8E3Z - chains A and B of the 6 polymer chains in the assembly; structure by electron microscopy, 2.70 A resolution.

Chain A:
Molecule: Guanine nucleotide-binding protein G(s) subunit alpha isoforms short
Organism: Homo sapiens
Reference sequence: P63092 (GNAS2_HUMAN); numbering as in UniProt (aligned over 1-394)
Sequence (394 residues; row label = number of the first residue in the row):
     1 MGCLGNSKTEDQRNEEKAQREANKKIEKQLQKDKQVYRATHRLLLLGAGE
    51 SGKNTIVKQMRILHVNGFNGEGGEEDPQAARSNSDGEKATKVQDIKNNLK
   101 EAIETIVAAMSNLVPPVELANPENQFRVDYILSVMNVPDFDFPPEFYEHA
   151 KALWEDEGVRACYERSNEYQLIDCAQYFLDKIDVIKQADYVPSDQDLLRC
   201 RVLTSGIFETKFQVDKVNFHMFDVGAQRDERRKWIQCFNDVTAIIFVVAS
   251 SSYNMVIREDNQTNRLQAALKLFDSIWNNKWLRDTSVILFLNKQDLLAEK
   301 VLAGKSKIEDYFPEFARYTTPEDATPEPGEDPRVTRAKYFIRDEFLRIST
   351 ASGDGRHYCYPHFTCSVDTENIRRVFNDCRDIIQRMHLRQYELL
Not modelled in the structure: 1-15, 62-204, 252-263, 301-307
Sequence notes: conflict Asn54 (Ser in P63092), Ala226 (Gly in P63092), Ala268 (Glu in P63092), Lys271 (Asn in P63092), Asp274 (Lys in P63092), Lys280 (Arg in P63092), Asp284 (Thr in P63092), Thr285 (Ile in P63092), Ser366 (Ala in P63092)

Chain B:
Molecule: Guanine nucleotide-binding protein G(I)/G(S)/G(T) subunit beta-1
Organism: Homo sapiens
Reference sequence: P62873 (GBB1_HUMAN); residues 2-340 here = UniProt positions 2-340
Sequence (350 residues; numbered -9 to 340; the number before each row is that of its first residue; numbers below 1 keep their minus sign (Met-9 is residue -9)):
    -9 MHHHHHHGSSGSELDQLRQEAEQLKNQIRDARKACADATLSQITNNIDPV
    41 GRIQMRTRRTLRGHLAKIYAMHWGTDSRLLVSASQDGKLIIWDSYTTNKV
    91 HAIPLRSSWVMTCAYAPSGNYVACGGLDNICSIYNLKTREGNVRVSRELA
   141 GHTGYLSCCRFLDDNQIVTSSGDTTCALWDIETGQQTTTFTGHTGDVMSL
   191 SLAPDTRLFVSGACDASAKLWDVREGMCRQTFTGHESDINAICFFPNGNA
   241 FATGSDDATCRLFDLRADQELMTYSHDNIICGITSVSFSKSGRLLLAGYD
   291 DFNCNVWDALKADRAGVLAGHDNRVSCLGVTDDGMAVATGSWDSFLKIWN
Not modelled in the structure: -9 to 2, 163-166
Sequence notes: expression tag (-9 to 1)
UniProt features mapped onto this chain:
  - modified residue: Ser2 (N-acetylserine), His266 (Phosphohistidine)
  - natural variant: Leu30 (L30F: In MRD42; uncertain significance), Arg52 (R52G: In MRD42), Gly64 (G64V: In MRD42), Asp76 (D76E: In MRD42; D76G: In MRD42), Gly77 (G77S: In MRD42), Lys78 (K78R: In MRD42), Ile80 (I80N: In MRD42; I80T: In MRD42), His91 (H91R: In MRD42; uncertain significance), Ala92 (A92T: In MRD42), Pro94 (P94S: In MRD42), Leu95 (L95P: In MRD42), Arg96 (R96L: In MRD42), 5 further natural variant entries in UniProt

How chain A and chain B interact:
Residue-residue contacts (53; chain A residue first):
  Glu16(A) with Thr86(B)
  Gln19(A) with Asp83(B), hydrogen bond; Thr86(B), hydrogen bond; Asn88(B)
  Asn23(A) with Asn88(B); Lys89(B), hydrogen bond (side chain-backbone)
  Ile26(A) with Lys89(B); Val90(B); His91(B); Ala92(B), hydrophobic
  Glu27(A) with Lys89(B), salt bridge
  Leu30(A) with Gly53(B); Lys78(B); Lys89(B)
  Asp33(A) with Lys78(B), salt bridge
  Lys34(A) with Leu55(B)
  Tyr37(A) with Leu55(B), hydrophobic; Ala56(B)
  Gly206(A) with Leu117(B); Asp118(B); Asn119(B)
  Ile207(A) with Trp99(B); Leu117(B), hydrophobic
  Phe222(A) with Trp99(B)
  Ala226(A) with Asn119(B), hydrogen bond (backbone-side chain); Thr143(B)
  Gln227(A) with Leu117(B), hydrogen bond (side chain-backbone); Asn119(B), hydrogen bond; Tyr145(B)
  Arg228(A) with Gly162(B); Asp186(B), salt bridge
  Glu230(A) with Asp186(B)
  Arg232(A) with Cys204(B); Asp228(B), salt bridge
  Lys233(A) with Tyr145(B); Met188(B); Cys204(B); Asp228(B), salt bridge; Asn230(B), hydrogen bond; Asp246(B), salt bridge
  Trp234(A) with Leu117(B), hydrophobic
  Gln236(A) with Tyr59(B)
  Cys237(A) with Lys57(B); Tyr59(B), hydrogen bond; Trp99(B)
  Phe238(A) with Trp99(B), hydrophobic; Leu117(B), hydrophobic
  Asn239(A) with Lys57(B), hydrogen bond; Trp332(B)
  Asp240(A) with Lys57(B), salt bridge
  Trp281(A) with Asp290(B); Arg314(B); Trp332(B), hydrophobic
Other interface residues (no listed pair), chain A (31 interface residues in all): Arg20, Ala22, Arg38, Ser205, Val241, Lys280
Other interface residues (no listed pair), chain B (35 interface residues in all): Gln75, Asp76, Ile80, Thr87, Met101, Thr184

Overview:
31 residues of chain A face 35 of chain B across their interface; the contacts include 9 hydrogen bonds and 7
salt bridges. Polar pairs include Glu27(A)-Lys89(B), Asp33(A)-Lys78(B) and Arg228(A)-Asp186(B).
Here chain A is Guanine nucleotide-binding protein G(s) subunit alpha isoforms short and chain B is Guanine
nucleotide-binding protein G(I)/G(S)/G(T) subunit beta-1, both from Homo sapiens. Entry 8E3Z (Cryo-EM
structure of the VPAC1R-VIP-Gs complex) was determined by electron microscopy, deposited together with 8E3X
and 8E3Y.
